PDB entry 2OTJ | X-ray diffraction, 2.90 A resolution | chains 0 and T of the 31 polymer chains in the assembly

== Chain 0 ==
Molecule: 23S ribosomal RNA
From: Haloarcula marismortui
Sequence (2922 nucleotides; numbered 2 to 2923; the number before each row is that of its first residue):
     2 UUGGCUACUA UGCCAGCUGG UGGAUUGCUC GGCUCAGGCG CUGAUGAAGG ACGUGCCAAG
    62 CUGCGAUAAG CCAUGGGGAG CCGCACGGAG GCGAAGAACC AUGGAUUUCC GAAUGAGAAU
   122 CUCUCUAACA AUUGCUUCGC GCAAUGAGGA ACCCCGAGAA CUGAAACAUC UCAGUAUCGG
   182 GAGGAACAGA AAACGCAAUG UGAUGUCGUU AGUAACCGCG AGUGAACGCG AUACAGCCCA
   242 AACCGAAGCC CUCACGGGCA AUGUGGUGUC AGGGCUACCU CUCAUCAGCC GACCGUCUCG
   302 ACGAAGUCUC UUGGAACAGA GCGUGAUACA GGGUGACAAC CCCGUACUCG AGACCAGUAC
   362 GACGUGCGGU AGUGCCAGAG UAGCGGGGGU UGGAUAUCCC UCGCGAAUAA CGCAGGCAUC
   422 GACUGCGAAG GCUAAACACA ACCUGAGACC GAUAGUGAAC AAGUAGUGUG AACGAACGCU
   482 GCAAAGUACC CUCAGAAGGG AGGCGAAAUA GAGCAUGAAA UCAGUUGGCG AUCGAGCGAC
   542 AGGGCAUACA AGGUCCCUCG ACGAAUGACC GACGCGCGAG CGUCCAGUAA GACUCACGGG
   602 AAGCCGAUGU UCUGUCGUAC GUUUUGAAAA ACGAGCCAGG GAGUGUGUCU GCAUGGCAAG
   662 UCUAACCGGA GUAUCCGGGG AGGCACAGGG AAACCGACAU GGCCGCAGGG CUUUGCCCGA
   722 GGGCCGCCGU CUUCAAGGGC GGGGAGCCAU GUGGACACGA CCCGAAUCCG GACGAUCUAC
   782 GCAUGGACAA GAUGAAGCGU GCCGAAAGGC ACGUGGAAGU CUGUUAGAGU UGGUGUCCUA
   842 CAAUACCCUC UCGUGAUCUA UGUGUAGGGG UGAAAGGCCC AUCGAGUCCG GCAACAGCUG
   902 GUUCCAAUCG AAACAUGUCG AAGCAUGACC UCCGCCGAGG UAGUCUGUGA GGUAGAGCGA
   962 CCGAUUGGUG UGUCCGCCUC CGAGAGGAGU CGGCACACCU GUCAAACUCC AAACUUACAG
  1022 ACGCCGUUUG ACGCGGGGAU UCCGGUGCGC GGGGUAAGCC UGUGUACCAG GAGGGGAACA
  1082 ACCCAGAGAU AGGUUAAGGU CCCCAAGUGU GGAUUAAGUG UAAUCCUCUG AAGGUGGUCU
  1142 CGAGCCCUAG ACAGCCGGGA GGUGAGCUUA GAAGCAGCUA CCCUCUAAGA AAAGCGUAAC
  1202 AGCUUACCGG CCGAGGUUUG AGGCGCCCAA AAUGAUCGGG ACUCAAAUCC ACCACCGAGA
  1262 CCUGUCCGUA CCACUCAUAC UGGUAAUCGA GUAGAUUGGC GCUCUAAUUG GAUGGAAGUA
  1322 GGGGUGAAAA CUCCUAUGGA CCGAUUAGUG ACGAAAAUCC UGGCCAUAGU AGCAGCGAUA
  1382 GUCGGGUGAG AACCCCGACG GCCUAAUGGA UAAGGGUUCC UCAGCACUGC UGAUCAGCUG
  1442 AGGGUUAGCC GGUCCUAAGU CAUACCGCAA CUCGACUAUG ACGAAAUGGG AAACGGGUUA
  1502 AUAUUCCCGU GCCACUAUGC AGUGAAAGUU GACGCCCUGG GGUCGAUCAC GCUGGGCAUU
  1562 CGCCCAGUCG AACCGUCCAA CUCCGUGGAA GCCGUAAUGG CAGGAAGCGG ACGAACGGCG
  1622 GCAUAGGGAA ACGUGAUUCA ACCUGGGGCC CAUGAAAAGA CGAGCAUAGU GUCCGUACCG
  1682 AGAACCGACA CAGGUGUCCA UGGCGGCGAA AGCCAAGGCC UGUCGGGAGC AACCAACGUU
  1742 AGGGAAUUCG GCAAGUUAGU CCCGUACCUU CGGAAGAAGG GAUGCCUGCU CCGGAACGGA
  1802 GCAGGUCGCA GUGACUCGGA AGCUCGGACU GUCUAGUAAC AACAUAGGUG ACCGCAAAUC
  1862 CGCAAGGACU CGUACGGUCA CUGAAUCCUG CCCAGUGCAG GUAUCUGAAC ACCUCGUACA
  1922 AGAGGACGAA GGACCUGUCA ACGGCGGGGG UAACUAUGAC CCUCUUAAGG UAGCGUAGUA
  1982 CCUUGCCGCA UCAGUAGCGG CUUGCAUGAA UGGAUUAACC AGAGCUUCAC UGUCCCAACG
  2042 UUGGGCCCGG UGAACUGUAC AUUCCAGUGC GGAGUCUGGA GACACCCAGG GGGAAGCGAA
  2102 GACCCUAUGG AGCUUUACUG CAGGCUGUCG CUGAGACGUG GUCGCCGAUG UGCAGCAUAG
  2162 GUAGGAGACA CUACACAGGU ACCCGCGCUA GCGGGCCACC GAGUCAACAG UGAAAUACUA
  2222 CCCGUCGGUG ACUGCGACUC UCACUCCGGG AGGAGGACAC CGAUAGCCGG GCAGUUUGAC
  2282 UGGGGCGGUA CGCGCUCGAA AAGAUAUCGA GCGCGCCCUA UGGCUAUCUC AGCCGGGACA
  2342 GAGACCCGGC GAAGAGUGCA AGAGCAAAAG AUAGCUUGAC AGUGUUCUUC CCAACGAGGA
  2402 ACGCUGACGC GAAAGCGUGG UCUAGCGAAC CAAUUAGCCU GCUUGAUGCG GGCAAUUGAU
  2462 GACAGAAAAG CUACCCUAGG GAUAACAGAG UCGUCACUCG CAAGAGCACA UAUCGACCGA
  2522 GUGGCUUGCU ACCUCGAUGU CGGUUCCCUC CAUCCUGCCC GUGCAGAAGC GGGCAAGGGU
  2582 GAGGUUGUUC GCCUAUUAAA GGAGGUCGUG AGCUGGGUUU AGACCGUCGU GAGACAGGUC
  2642 GGCUGCUAUC UACUGGGUGU GUAAUGGUGU CUGACAAGAA CGACCGUAUA GUACGAGAGG
  2702 AACUACGGUU GGUGGCCACU GGUGUACCGG UUGUUCGAGA GAGCACGUGC CGGGUAGCCA
  2762 CGCCACACGG GGUAAGAGCU GAACGCAUCU AAGCUCGAAA CCCACUUGGA AAAGAGACAC
  2822 CGCCGAGGUC CCGCGUACAA GACGCGGUCG AUAGACUCGG GGUGUGCGCG UCGAGGUAAC
  2882 GAGACGUUAA GCCCACGAGC ACUAACAGAC CAAAGCCAUC AU
Unresolved in the structure: 2-9, 126-127, 715, 971-998, 1560, 1952-1963, 2137-2236, 2339-2343, 2665-2666, 2915-2923
Construct notes: conflict C560 (U3155 in 3377779); modified residue (628, 2587-2588, 2619, 2621)
Modified residues: 1MA (6-hydro-1-methyladenosine-5'-monophosphate) at position 628, OMU (o2'-methyluridine 5'-monophosphate) at position 2587, OMG (o2'-methylguanosine-5'-monophosphate) at position 2588, UR3 (3-methyluridine-5'-monophoshate) at position 2619, PSU (pseudouridine-5'-monophosphate) at position 2621
Metal / ion sites: Mg2+ site 1 near G28 (its only coordinating residue here); Na+ site 1: C40, G41; Na+ site 2: G56, A59, G61; Na+ site 3: G66, U107, U108; Mg2+ site 2 near U115 (its only coordinating residue here); Na+ site 4: C141, G142; Na+ site 5 near U146 (its only coordinating residue here); Mg2+ site 3: C162, U2276; K+ site 1: U163, U172; Mg2+ site 4: A165, A167, C168; Na+ site 6: A165, A166, A167; Mg2+ site 5 near A166 (its only coordinating residue here); 64 more Na+ sites not listed; 78 more Mg2+ sites not listed; 1 more K+ sites not listed
Small-molecule neighbours: 13-deoxytedanolide (13T): A2430, C2431, C2432, G2459, A2460
What the authors report for this chain:
  - binding site for 13-deoxytedanolide: C2431, G2459, A2460

== Chain T ==
Molecule: 50S ribosomal protein L24P
From: Haloarcula marismortui
UniProt: P10972 (RL24_HALMA); residues 0-119 here correspond to UniProt positions 1-120 (UniProt number = residue number + 1)
Sequence (120 residues; each row starts with the number of its first residue; numbering starts at 0):
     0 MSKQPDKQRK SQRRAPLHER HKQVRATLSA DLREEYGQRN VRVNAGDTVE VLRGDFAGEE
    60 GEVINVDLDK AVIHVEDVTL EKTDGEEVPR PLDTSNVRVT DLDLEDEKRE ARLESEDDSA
Unresolved in the structure: 0
Metal / ion sites: Na+: Ser94, Asn95 (shared with U308(0), U335(0), C342(0) of chain 0); Mg2+ near Ser114 (its only coordinating residue here)

== Interface between chain 0 and chain T ==
Pairs across the interface (108):
  U30(0) - Asp5(T)  hydrogen bond to the sugar
  U30(0) - Arg8(T)  salt bridge to the phosphate
  C31(0) - Asp5(T)  phosphate contact
  C31(0) - Arg8(T)  salt bridge to the phosphate
  C31(0) - Arg12(T)  salt bridge to the phosphate
  C31(0) - Arg13(T)  hydrogen bond to the phosphate
  G32(0) - Lys9(T)  salt bridge to the phosphate
  G32(0) - Arg13(T)  salt bridge to the phosphate
  G79(0) - His20(T)  sugar contact
  G79(0) - Arg41(T)  phosphate contact
  G79(0) - Lys107(T)  hydrogen bond to the base
  G79(0) - Arg111(T)  salt bridge to the phosphate
  A80(0) - Arg41(T)  sugar contact
  A80(0) - Asn43(T)  hydrogen bond to the phosphate
  A80(0) - Arg111(T)  salt bridge to the phosphate
  G81(0) - Arg41(T)  salt bridge to the phosphate
  G81(0) - Asn43(T)  phosphate contact
  G81(0) - Ala44(T)  hydrogen bond to the phosphate
  G81(0) - Val65(T)  sugar contact
  G81(0) - Leu67(T)  phosphate contact
  C82(0) - Leu16(T)  phosphate contact
  C82(0) - Val65(T)  phosphate contact
  C82(0) - Leu67(T)  hydrogen bond to the phosphate
  C85(0) - Asp68(T)  phosphate contact
  C87(0) - Lys69(T)  hydrogen bond to the base
  A95(0) - Asp105(T)  base contact
  G97(0) - Asp105(T)  hydrogen bond to the base
  G97(0) - Lys107(T)  hydrogen bond to the sugar
  A99(0) - Leu16(T)  sugar contact
  A99(0) - His17(T)  base contact
  A99(0) - His20(T)  hydrogen bond to the base
  C100(0) - Pro15(T)  sugar contact
  C100(0) - Leu16(T)  hydrogen bond to the sugar
  C100(0) - His17(T)  hydrogen bond to the sugar
  C101(0) - Pro15(T)  sugar contact
  C101(0) - His17(T)  sugar contact
  C303(0) - Asp116(T)  sugar contact
  C303(0) - Asp117(T)  phosphate contact
  C303(0) - Ser118(T)  hydrogen bond to the phosphate
  G304(0) - Ser118(T)  phosphate contact
  A306(0) - Arg38(T)  salt bridge to the phosphate
  G307(0) - Arg32(T)  salt bridge to the phosphate
  G307(0) - Arg38(T)  salt bridge to the phosphate
  U308(0) - Arg32(T)  salt bridge to the phosphate
  U308(0) - Arg38(T)  salt bridge to the phosphate
  U308(0) - Arg52(T)  hydrogen bond to the base
  U308(0) - Ser94(T)  base contact
  U308(0) - Asn95(T)  base contact
  U308(0) - Arg97(T)  salt bridge to the phosphate
  C309(0) - Arg97(T)  salt bridge to the phosphate
  G315(0) - Asp54(T)  hydrogen bond to the sugar
  A316(0) - Arg52(T)  phosphate contact
  A316(0) - Gly53(T)  phosphate contact
  A316(0) - Asp54(T)  sugar contact
  A317(0) - Arg52(T)  phosphate contact
  C318(0) - Arg52(T)  salt bridge to the phosphate
  A331(0) - Ser1(T)  base contact
  G332(0) - Lys2(T)  hydrogen bond to the sugar
  G332(0) - Gln3(T)  sugar contact
  G332(0) - Pro4(T)  sugar contact
  G332(0) - Gln7(T)  hydrogen bond to the base
  G333(0) - Pro4(T)  sugar contact
  G333(0) - Gln7(T)  sugar contact
  G333(0) - Arg8(T)  phosphate contact
  G333(0) - Gln11(T)  hydrogen bond to the sugar
  G334(0) - Arg8(T)  salt bridge to the phosphate
  G334(0) - Gln11(T)  sugar contact
  G334(0) - Ser94(T)  hydrogen bond to the base
  U335(0) - Asp92(T)  sugar contact
  U335(0) - Ser94(T)  sugar contact
  U335(0) - Asn95(T)  hydrogen bond to the sugar
  G336(0) - Gly53(T)  base contact
  G336(0) - Asp54(T)  hydrogen bond to the base
  G336(0) - Arg89(T)  base contact
  G336(0) - Asn95(T)  hydrogen bond to the phosphate
  C342(0) - Thr26(T)  phosphate contact
  C342(0) - Ser94(T)  hydrogen bond to the sugar
  C343(0) - Lys21(T)  hydrogen bond to the sugar
  C343(0) - Arg24(T)  sugar contact
  C343(0) - Thr26(T)  hydrogen bond to the phosphate
  C343(0) - Arg38(T)  phosphate contact
  C343(0) - Asn39(T)  phosphate contact
  C343(0) - Ser94(T)  sugar contact
  C344(0) - Lys21(T)  sugar contact
  C344(0) - Arg24(T)  salt bridge to the phosphate
  C344(0) - Asn39(T)  hydrogen bond to the phosphate
  G345(0) - Lys21(T)  salt bridge to the phosphate
  G446(0) - Ser1(T)  phosphate contact
  G446(0) - Lys6(T)  salt bridge to the phosphate
  A447(0) - Ser1(T)  hydrogen bond to the phosphate
  A447(0) - Lys2(T)  hydrogen bond to the phosphate
  A447(0) - Gln3(T)  phosphate contact
  G448(0) - Lys2(T)  salt bridge to the phosphate
  G448(0) - Gln3(T)  hydrogen bond to the phosphate
  C483(0) - Arg89(T)  hydrogen bond to the base
  A484(0) - Leu79(T)  sugar contact
  A484(0) - Arg89(T)  hydrogen bond to the sugar
  A484(0) - Pro90(T)  sugar contact
  A485(0) - Pro90(T)  phosphate contact
  A486(0) - Leu79(T)  sugar contact
  A486(0) - Glu80(T)  hydrogen bond to the sugar
  A486(0) - Lys81(T)  salt bridge to the phosphate
  A486(0) - Val87(T)  phosphate contact
  G487(0) - Lys81(T)  phosphate contact
  G487(0) - Thr82(T)  hydrogen bond to the phosphate
  U488(0) - Thr82(T)  sugar contact
  A489(0) - Thr82(T)  base contact
  A489(0) - Asp83(T)  sugar contact
Also at the interface, not in a pair above, chain 0 (50 interface residues in all): G77, G78, C83, G301, A302, G504
Also at the interface, not in a pair above, chain T (56 interface residues in all): Glu18, Ala25, Val42, Leu51, Asp66, Arg108

== In short ==
50 residues of chain 0 face 56 of chain T across their interface; the contacts include 33 hydrogen bonds and
22 salt bridges. Among the polar pairs are G79(0)-Lys107(T), C87(0)-Lys69(T) and G97(0)-Asp105(T). Ligands of
chain 0: 13-deoxytedanolide. C40(0) and G41(0) coordinate Na+ site 1. From the paper: a binding site for
13-deoxytedanolide at C2431(0), G2459(0) and A2460(0).
Chain 0 is 23S ribosomal RNA and chain T is 50S ribosomal protein L24P, both from Haloarcula marismortui; the
structure, 13-deoxytedanolide bound to the large subunit of Haloarcula marismortui, was determined by X-ray
diffraction together with 2OTL from the same study.
